6DOM - chains A and C of the 4 polymer chains in the assembly; structure by X-ray diffraction, 1.43 A resolution.

== Chain A ==
Protein: Ribonuclease H
From: Bacillus halodurans
Notes: EC 3.1.26.4; fragment: catalytic domain
Reference sequence: Q9KEI9 (RNH1_BACHD); numbering as in UniProt (aligned over 61-196)
Sequence (136 residues; each row starts with the number of its first residue):
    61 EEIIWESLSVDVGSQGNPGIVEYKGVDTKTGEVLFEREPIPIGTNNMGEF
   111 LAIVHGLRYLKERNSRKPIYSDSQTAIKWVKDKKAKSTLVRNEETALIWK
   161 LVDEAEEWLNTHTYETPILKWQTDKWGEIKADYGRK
Metal / ion sites: Mg2+ site 1: Asp71, Glu109, Asp132 (shared with 1 residue of chain B; 1 residue of chain b); Mg2+ site 2: Asp71, Asp192 (shared with 1 residue of chain b); K+ site 1: Asp132, Glu188 (shared with 1 residue of chain b); K+ site 2: Asp192 (shared with 1 residue of chain b)
What the authors report for this chain:
  - catalytic residues: Lys196 (proposed by the authors, not directly observed)

== Chain C ==
Molecule: 6-nt DNA strand
Sequence (6 nucleotides; numbered 1 to 6; the number before each row is that of its first residue):
     1 CGATGT
Metal / ion sites: K+: DT4, DG5

== Chain A / chain C interface ==
Pairs across the interface (20):
  Asn77(A) with DA3(C), hydrogen bond to the base; DT4(C), hydrogen bond to the sugar
  Pro78(A) with DA3(C), phosphate contact; DT4(C), phosphate contact
  Thr104(A) with DT4(C), phosphate contact; DG5(C), hydrogen bond to the phosphate
  Asn105(A) with DT4(C), hydrogen bond to the base
  Asn106(A) with DT4(C), hydrogen bond to the base; DG5(C), hydrogen bond to the sugar
  Gln134(A) with DG5(C), base contact; DT6(C), base contact
  Thr135(A) with DG5(C), sugar contact
  Lys138(A) with DT6(C), phosphate contact
  Trp139(A) with DG5(C), phosphate contact; DT6(C), hydrogen bond to the phosphate
  Lys146(A) with DG5(C), sugar contact; DT6(C), phosphate contact
  Ser147(A) with DG5(C), hydrogen bond to the phosphate
  Thr148(A) with DG5(C), hydrogen bond to the phosphate
  Leu149(A) with DG5(C), phosphate contact
Other interface residues (no listed pair), chain A (14 interface residues in all): Met107
Other interface residues (no listed pair), chain C (5 interface residues in all): DG2

== Summary ==
Chain A and chain C form an interface of 14 and 5 residues respectively; the contacts include 9 hydrogen
bonds. Polar pairs include Asn77(A)-DA3(C), Asn105(A)-DT4(C) and Asn106(A)-DT4(C). The Mg2+ site 1 is built by
Asp71(A), Glu109(A) and Asp132(A). Asp71(A) and Asp192(A) coordinate Mg2+ site 2. From the paper: the
catalytic residue Lys196(A).
Chain A is Ribonuclease H (Bacillus halodurans) and chain C is a 6-nt DNA strand; the structure, Crystal
Structure of Bacillus Halodurans Ribonuclease H1 in Complex with an RNA/DNA Hybrid: Reaction in 2 ..., was
determined by X-ray diffraction (same publication as 6DMN, 6DMV, 6DO8, 6DO9, 6DOA, 6DOB and 46 further
entries).
